Entry 2QL7 (X-ray diffraction, 2.40 A resolution); this record covers chains A and D of the 7 polymer chains in the assembly.

== Chain A ==
Protein: Caspase-7
From: Homo sapiens
Notes: EC 3.4.22.60; fragment: P20 subunit
UniProt: P55210 (CASP7_HUMAN); numbering as in UniProt (aligned over 24-196)
Amino-acid sequence (173 residues; row label = number of the first residue in the row):
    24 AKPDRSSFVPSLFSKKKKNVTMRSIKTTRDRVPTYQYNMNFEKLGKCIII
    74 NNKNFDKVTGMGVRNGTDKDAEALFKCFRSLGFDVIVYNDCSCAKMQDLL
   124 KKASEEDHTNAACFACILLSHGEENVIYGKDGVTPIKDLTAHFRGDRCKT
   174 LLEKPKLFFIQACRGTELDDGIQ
Unresolved in the structure: 24-56
Swiss-Prot annotation at these positions:
  - region: K38 to K41 (Exosite), K76 to R87 (Loop L1), R187 to Q196 (Loop L2)
  - active site: H144, C186
  - site: F36, S37 (Cleavage), M45, R46 (Cleavage), S47, I48 (Cleavage), R187 (Involved in allosteric regulation)
  - modified residue: S30 (Phosphoserine), S37 (Phosphoserine), T173 (Phosphothreonine)

== Chain D ==
Protein: Caspase-7
From: Homo sapiens
Notes: EC 3.4.22.60; fragment: P10 subunit
UniProt: P55210 (CASP7_HUMAN); residues 507-603 here correspond to UniProt positions 207-303 (UniProt number = residue number - 300)
Amino-acid sequence (97 residues; row label = number of the first residue in the row):
   507 ANPRYKIPVEADFLFAYSTVPGYYSWRSPGRGSWFVQALCSILEEHGKDL
   557 EIMQILTRVNDRVARHFESQSDDPHFHEKKQIPCVVSMLTKELYFSQ
Unresolved in the structure: 507-511
Swiss-Prot annotation at these positions:
  - region: V526 to G538 (Loop L3), E574 to I588 (Loop L4)
  - site: Y523 (Involved in allosteric regulation)
  - modified residue: R533 (Microbial infection: ADP-riboxanated arginine), S539 (Phosphoserine)

== Chain A / chain D interface ==
Residue-residue contacts (12):
  Y58(A) with R564(D)
  E176(A) with R571(D), salt bridge
  D192(A) with P514(D); V515(D), hydrogen bond (side chain-backbone); E516(D), hydrogen bond (side chain-backbone)
  D193(A) with K512(D), hydrogen bond (backbone-side chain)
  G194(A) with I513(D); V515(D)
  I195(A) with K512(D); I513(D), hydrogen bond (backbone-backbone)
  Q196(A) with K512(D), hydrogen bond (backbone-backbone); I513(D)
Also at the interface, not in a pair above, chain A (8 interface residues in all): R167
Also at the interface, not in a pair above, chain D (8 interface residues in all): Y529

== Overview ==
The chain A/chain D interface involves 8 residues from each chain, with 5 hydrogen bonds and 1 salt bridge.
Among the polar pairs are E176(A)-R571(D), D192(A)-V515(D) and D192(A)-E516(D). Curated annotation (UniProt)
lists active-site residues H144(A) and C186(A) on chain A.
Chain A is Caspase-7 and chain D is Caspase-7, both from Homo sapiens; the structure, Crystal Structure of
Caspase-7 with inhibitor AC-IEPD-CHO, was determined by X-ray diffraction together with 2QL5, 2QL9, 2QLB, 2QLF
and 2QLJ from the same study.
